Entry 3JWE (X-ray diffraction, 2.70 A resolution); this record covers chain A.

# Chain A
Name: MGLL protein
Organism: Homo sapiens
Notes: EC 3.1.1.23
UniProt: Q6IBG9 (Q6IBG9_HUMAN); residue numbers follow UniProt; this construct covers 1-313
Amino-acid sequence (320 residues; each row starts with the number of its first residue; numbers below 1 keep their minus sign (Met-6 is residue -6)):
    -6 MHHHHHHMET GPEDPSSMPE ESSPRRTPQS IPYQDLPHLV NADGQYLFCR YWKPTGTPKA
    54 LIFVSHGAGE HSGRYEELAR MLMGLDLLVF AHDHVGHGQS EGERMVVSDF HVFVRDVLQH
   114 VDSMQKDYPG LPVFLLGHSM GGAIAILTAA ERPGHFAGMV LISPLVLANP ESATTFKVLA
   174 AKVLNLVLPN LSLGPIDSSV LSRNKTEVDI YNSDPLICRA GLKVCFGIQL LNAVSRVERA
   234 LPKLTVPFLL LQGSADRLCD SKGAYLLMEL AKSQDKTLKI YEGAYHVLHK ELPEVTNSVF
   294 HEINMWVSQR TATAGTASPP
Not modelled in the structure: -6 to 15, 162-180, 306-313
Covalent attachments: compound F4P linked to Ser132
Differences from the reference sequence: expression tag (-6 to 0)
Ligand contacts: F4P (1-[bis(4-fluorophenyl)methyl]-4-(1H-1,2,4-triazol-1-ylcarbonyl)piperazine): Gly60, Ala61, His131, Met133, Leu158, Leu160, Ala161, Leu186, Gly187, Ile189, Leu215, Leu223, Leu224, Val227, Leu251, Cys252, His279

# In short
Covalently linked compound F4P: at Ser132.
Chain A is MGLL protein (Homo sapiens); the structure, Crystal structure of human mono-glyceride lipase in
complex with SAR629, was determined by X-ray diffraction, deposited together with 3JW8.
